Entry 2BR5 (X-ray diffraction, 2.83 A resolution); this record covers chains C and F of the 6 polymer chains in the assembly.

# Chain C (and F)
Protein: Cephalosporin hydroxylase cmci
Source organism: Streptomyces clavuligerus
Notes: chain F of this document is another copy of the same molecule, construct and numbering; everything in this record applies to it too
UniProt: O85726 (O85726_STRCL); residue numbers follow UniProt; this construct covers 1-236
Chain sequence (236 residues; numbered 1 to 236; the number before each row is that of its first residue):
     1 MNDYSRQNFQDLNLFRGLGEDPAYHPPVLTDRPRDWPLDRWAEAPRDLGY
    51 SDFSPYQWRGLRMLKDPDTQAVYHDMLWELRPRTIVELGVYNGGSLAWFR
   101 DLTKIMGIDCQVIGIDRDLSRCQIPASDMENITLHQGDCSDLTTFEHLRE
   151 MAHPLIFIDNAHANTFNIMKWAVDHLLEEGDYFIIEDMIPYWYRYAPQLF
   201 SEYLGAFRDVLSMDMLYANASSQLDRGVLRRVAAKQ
Not modelled in the structure: 1-7, 235-236 (chain F: 1-20, 140-146, 234-236)
Sequence notes: engineered mutation Gln10 (Leu in O85726), Asn160 (Asp in O85726), Phe200 (Leu in O85726)

# Interface between chain C and chain F
Contacting residue pairs (106; chain C residue first):
  Pro27(C) with Leu216(F)
  Pro33(C) with Met215(F)
  Arg34(C) with Glu79(F), salt bridge; Tyr182(F), hydrogen bond; Met213(F); Asp214(F), salt bridge; Met215(F), hydrogen bond (backbone-backbone); Leu216(F); Tyr217(F); Arg230(F)
  Asp35(C) with Ser212(F), hydrogen bond; Met213(F); Arg230(F), salt bridge
  Trp36(C) with Ser212(F); Met213(F), hydrogen bond (backbone-backbone); Met215(F), hydrophobic
  Leu38(C) with Leu204(F); Gly205(F); Leu211(F); Ser212(F); Met213(F)
  Asp39(C) with Gly205(F); Arg208(F)
  Trp41(C) with Ile189(F), hydrophobic; Tyr193(F), hydrophobic; Phe200(F), hydrophobic; Leu204(F); Met213(F); Arg226(F), hydrogen bond (side chain-backbone)
  Ala42(C) with Tyr193(F)
  Ala44(C) with Met213(F), hydrophobic
  Pro45(C) with Met215(F); Asn219(F), hydrogen bond (backbone-side chain)
  Arg46(C) with Asn219(F); Arg226(F)
  Asp47(C) with Asn219(F), hydrogen bond (backbone-side chain)
  Leu48(C) with Asn219(F); Ala220(F), hydrophobic
  Tyr50(C) with Leu216(F); Ala220(F)
  Gln57(C) with His74(F), hydrogen bond (backbone-side chain); Asp75(F), hydrogen bond; Trp78(F)
  Trp58(C) with His74(F); Leu102(F), hydrophobic; Ile105(F), hydrophobic
  Arg59(C) with His74(F), hydrogen bond (backbone-side chain); Trp78(F); Ile105(F), hydrogen bond (side chain-backbone); Met106(F)
  Gly60(C) with Trp78(F)
  Pro67(C) with Pro67(F); Asp68(F)
  Asp68(C) with Tyr56(F)
  Ala71(C) with Pro67(F), hydrophobic
  His74(C) with Gln57(F); Trp58(F); Arg59(F), hydrogen bond (side chain-backbone)
  Asp75(C) with Gln57(F), hydrogen bond
  Trp78(C) with Arg59(F); Gly60(F)
  Glu79(C) with Arg34(F), salt bridge
  Asp101(C) with Ile105(F)
  Leu102(C) with Trp58(F), hydrophobic
  Ile105(C) with Trp58(F), hydrophobic; Arg59(F), hydrogen bond (backbone-side chain); Asp101(F)
  Met106(C) with Arg59(F)
  Tyr182(C) with Arg34(F), hydrogen bond
  Ile189(C) with Trp41(F), hydrophobic
  Tyr193(C) with Trp41(F), hydrophobic
  Phe200(C) with Trp41(F), hydrophobic
  Leu204(C) with Leu38(F); Trp41(F)
  Gly205(C) with Leu38(F)
  Phe207(C) with Leu38(F)
  Arg208(C) with Asp39(F)
  Leu211(C) with Leu38(F)
  Ser212(C) with Asp35(F), hydrogen bond; Trp36(F); Leu38(F)
  Met213(C) with Arg34(F); Asp35(F); Trp36(F), hydrogen bond (backbone-backbone); Leu38(F); Trp41(F); Ala44(F), hydrophobic
  Asp214(C) with Arg34(F), salt bridge
  Met215(C) with Pro33(F); Arg34(F), hydrogen bond (backbone-backbone); Trp36(F), hydrophobic; Ala44(F), hydrophobic; Pro45(F)
  Leu216(C) with Pro27(F); Arg34(F)
  Tyr217(C) with Arg34(F)
  Asn219(C) with Arg32(F); Pro45(F), hydrogen bond (side chain-backbone); Arg46(F); Asp47(F), hydrogen bond (side chain-backbone); Leu48(F)
  Ala220(C) with Leu48(F), hydrophobic
  Arg226(C) with Trp41(F), hydrogen bond (backbone-side chain); Arg46(F)
  Arg230(C) with Arg34(F); Asp35(F), salt bridge
Interface residues without a listed pair, chain C (53 interface residues in all): Leu29, Arg32, Tyr56, Asp225
Interface residues without a listed pair, chain F (53 interface residues in all): Leu29, Ala42, Tyr50, Ala71, Phe207, Leu229

# Summary
The chain C/chain F interface involves 53 residues from each chain, with 21 hydrogen bonds and 6 salt bridges.
Among the polar pairs are Arg34(C)-Glu79(F), Arg34(C)-Asp214(F) and Asp35(C)-Arg230(F).
Chain C and chain F are both Cephalosporin hydroxylase cmci (Streptomyces clavuligerus); the structure,
cmcI-N160 SAH, was determined by X-ray diffraction together with 2BR3, 2BR4, 2BM8 and 2BM9 from the same
study.
